Entry 8ACW (X-ray diffraction, 3.40 A resolution); this record covers chains B and E of the 6 polymer chains in the assembly.

== Chain B ==
Name: Na(+)-translocating NADH-quinone reductase subunit B
From: Vibrio cholerae
Notes: EC 7.2.1.1
UniProt: A0A085SSI3 (A0A085SSI3_VIBCL); residues 1-415 here = UniProt positions 1-415
Amino-acid sequence (415 residues; each row starts with the number of its first residue):
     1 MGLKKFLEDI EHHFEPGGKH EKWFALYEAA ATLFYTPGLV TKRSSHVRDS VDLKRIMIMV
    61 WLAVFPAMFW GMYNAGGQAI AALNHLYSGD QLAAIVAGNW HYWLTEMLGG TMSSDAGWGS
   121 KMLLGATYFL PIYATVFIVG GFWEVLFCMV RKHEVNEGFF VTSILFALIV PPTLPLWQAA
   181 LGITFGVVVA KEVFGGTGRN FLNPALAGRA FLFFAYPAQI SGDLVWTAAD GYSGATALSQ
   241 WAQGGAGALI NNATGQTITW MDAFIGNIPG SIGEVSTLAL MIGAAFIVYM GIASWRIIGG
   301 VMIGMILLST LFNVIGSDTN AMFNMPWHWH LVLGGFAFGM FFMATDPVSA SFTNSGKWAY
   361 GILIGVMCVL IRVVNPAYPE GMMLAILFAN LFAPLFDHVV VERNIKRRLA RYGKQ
Disordered / not traced: 1-34, 415
Covalent attachments: flavin mononucleotide (FMN) linked to Thr-236
Bound ions: K+: Ile-371, Arg-372, Asn-375, Tyr-378
Residues lining bound ligands:
  - FMN (flavin mononucleotide): Ile-169, Leu-206, Arg-209, Phe-213, Gly-222, Trp-226, Leu-238, Ser-239, Gly-270, Ser-271, Glu-274, Gly-334, Gly-335, Phe-338, Gly-339, Met-343, Tyr-378, Pro-379, Glu-380, Gly-381, Met-382, Met-383, Leu-384
  - riboflavin (RBF): Ile-56, Met-57, Val-60, Gly-158, Val-161, Thr-162, Leu-165, Lys-191, Thr-197, Gly-198, Asn-200, Leu-202, Asn-203, Pro-204, Ala-205, Ile-292, Ala-293, Phe-342, Met-343, Thr-345, Asp-346, Pro-347, Val-348
Reported in the primary citation:
  - mutagenesis - F338A, F342A, D346A: decreased catalytic activity
  - mutagenesis - D346A: decreased growth
  - specificity-determining residues: Leu-33 (by similarity / conservation)

== Chain E ==
Name: Na(+)-translocating NADH-quinone reductase subunit E
From: Vibrio cholerae
Notes: EC 7.2.1.1
UniProt: A0A085QWM0 (A0A085QWM0_VIBCL); residue numbers follow UniProt; this construct covers 1-198
Amino-acid sequence (198 residues; each row starts with the number of its first residue):
     1 MEHYISLLVK SIFIENMALS FFLGMCTFLA VSKKVKTSFG LGIAVIVVLT ISVPVNNLVY
    61 NLVLKPDALV EGVDLSFLNF ITFIGVIAAL VQILEMILDR FFPPLYNALG IFLPLITVNC
   121 AIFGGVSFMV QRDYSFAESV VYGFGSGVGW MLAIVALAGI REKMKYSDVP PGLRGLGITF
   181 ITAGLMALGF MSFSGVQL
Disordered / not traced: 1
Bound ions: 2Fe-2S cluster Fe: Cys-26, Cys-120 (shared with 2 residues of chain D)
Residues lining bound ligands:
  - 2Fe-2S cluster (FES): Gly-24, Met-25, Cys-26, Val-118, Asn-119, Cys-120
  - FMN (flavin mononucleotide): Ser-20, Phe-21, Phe-22, Leu-23, Ser-194

== Interface between chain B and chain E ==
Residue-residue contacts - 63 pairs, chain B then chain E:
  Arg-151(B) with Asp-168(E), salt bridge; Pro-170(E); Pro-171(E)
  His-153(B) with Asp-168(E), salt bridge
  Val-189(B) with Ile-181(E); Leu-185(E)
  Val-193(B) with Val-169(E); Pro-170(E); Leu-173(E), hydrophobic; Ile-178(E)
  Phe-194(B) with Met-164(E), hydrophobic; Ser-167(E); Asp-168(E), hydrogen bond (backbone-backbone); Ile-178(E), hydrophobic; Ile-181(E), hydrophobic; Thr-182(E); Leu-185(E), hydrophobic
  Gly-195(B) with Asp-168(E), hydrogen bond (backbone-backbone)
  Gly-198(B) with Tyr-166(E)
  Arg-199(B) with Tyr-166(E), hydrogen bond (side chain-backbone); Ser-167(E), hydrogen bond (backbone-side chain); Asp-168(E)
  Phe-201(B) with Ile-160(E), hydrophobic; Thr-182(E); Leu-185(E), hydrophobic
  Leu-202(B) with Leu-185(E), hydrophobic
  Ala-210(B) with Leu-188(E), hydrophobic
  Phe-214(B) with Met-191(E), hydrophobic
  Val-348(B) with Lys-163(E), hydrogen bond (backbone-side chain)
  Ser-349(B) with Lys-163(E)
  Ala-350(B) with Lys-163(E)
  Phe-352(B) with Lys-163(E)
  Met-367(B) with Phe-193(E), hydrophobic
  Ile-371(B) with Ser-192(E)
  Val-374(B) with Val-196(E)
  Asn-375(B) with Ser-192(E), hydrogen bond (side chain-backbone); Phe-193(E); Ser-194(E); Gly-195(E), hydrogen bond (side chain-backbone); Val-196(E)
  Pro-376(B) with Gly-195(E)
  Tyr-378(B) with Met-191(E), hydrogen bond (side chain-backbone); Ser-194(E), hydrogen bond
  Leu-384(B) with Gly-189(E); Ser-192(E), hydrogen bond (backbone-side chain)
  Leu-387(B) with Gly-189(E)
  Phe-388(B) with Gly-189(E); Phe-190(E), hydrophobic; Phe-193(E), hydrophobic
  Leu-391(B) with Ile-160(E); Met-186(E); Phe-190(E), hydrophobic
  Phe-392(B) with Leu-152(E), hydrophobic; Phe-190(E), hydrophobic
  Pro-394(B) with Gly-159(E); Ile-160(E); Lys-163(E)
  Leu-395(B) with Val-155(E), hydrophobic; Ala-156(E), hydrophobic
  His-398(B) with Val-35(E); Lys-36(E); Glu-162(E), salt bridge
  Glu-402(B) with Lys-36(E), salt bridge
Interface residues without a listed pair, chain B (37 interface residues in all): Phe-185, Ala-190, Asn-200, Leu-370, Ala-377, Ala-385
Interface residues without a listed pair, chain E (32 interface residues in all): Phe-13

== In short ==
37 residues of chain B face 32 of chain E across their interface, with 10 hydrogen bonds and 4 salt bridges.
Polar contacts include Arg-151(B)/Asp-168(E), His-153(B)/Asp-168(E) and His-398(B)/Glu-162(E). Bound to chain
B: riboflavin. From the paper: F338A, F342A and D346A of chain B reduce catalytic activity; the specificity
determinant Leu-33(B).
Here chain B is Na(+)-translocating NADH-quinone reductase subunit B and chain E is Na(+)-translocating
NADH-quinone reductase subunit E, both from Vibrio cholerae. Entry 8ACW (X-ray structure of Na+-NQR from
Vibrio cholerae at 3.4 A resolution) was determined by X-ray diffraction, deposited together with 8A1T, 8A1U,
8A1V, 8A1W, 8A1X, 8A1Y and 8ACY.
